5T92 - chains A and B; structure by X-ray diffraction, 2.22 A resolution.

== Chain A (and B) ==
Name: Estrogen receptor
Source organism: Homo sapiens
Notes: chain B of this document is another copy of the same molecule, construct and numbering; everything in this record applies to it too
Reference sequence: P03372 (ESR1_HUMAN); residues 301-553 here = UniProt positions 301-553
Amino-acid sequence (254 residues; each row starts with the number of its first residue):
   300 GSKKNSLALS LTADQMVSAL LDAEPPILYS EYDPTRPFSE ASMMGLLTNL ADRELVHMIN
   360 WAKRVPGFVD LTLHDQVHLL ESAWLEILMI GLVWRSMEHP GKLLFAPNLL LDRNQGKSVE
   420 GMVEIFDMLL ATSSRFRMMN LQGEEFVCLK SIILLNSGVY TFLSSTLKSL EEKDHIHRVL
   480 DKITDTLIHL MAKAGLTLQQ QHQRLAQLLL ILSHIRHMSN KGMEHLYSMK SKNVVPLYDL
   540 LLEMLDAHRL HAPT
Disordered / not traced: 300-309, 330-337, 411-419, 458-473, 526-553 (chain B: 300-306, 330-342, 413-420, 457-472, 527-553)
Differences from the reference sequence: expression tag (300); conflict Ser381 (Cys in P03372), Ser417 (Cys in P03372), Ser530 (Cys in P03372)
Residues lining bound ligands: 77W ((2E)-3-{4-[(1R)-2-(4-fluorophenyl)-6-hydroxy-1-methyl-1,2,3,4-tetrahydroisoquinolin-1-yl]phenyl}prop-2-enoic acid): Leu346, Thr347, Leu349, Ala350, Asp351, Glu353, Trp383, Leu384, Leu387, Met388, Leu391, Arg394, Phe404, Met421, Ile424, Phe425, Leu428, Gly521, His524, Leu525

== Interface between chain A and chain B ==
Residue-residue contacts (48):
  Arg434(A) - His476(B)  hydrogen bond
  Ile451(A) - Leu509(B)  hydrophobic
  Asn455(A) - Leu509(B)
  Asn455(A) - Ser512(B)
  Asn455(A) - His513(B)  hydrogen bond (backbone-side chain)
  His476(A) - Arg434(B)  hydrogen bond
  Asp480(A) - Gln502(B)
  Asp480(A) - Gln506(B)  hydrogen bond
  Thr483(A) - His501(B)
  Thr483(A) - Ala505(B)
  Asp484(A) - Gln498(B)
  Asp484(A) - His501(B)  salt bridge
  Asp484(A) - Gln502(B)  hydrogen bond
  Ile487(A) - His501(B)
  Leu497(A) - Leu497(B)  hydrophobic
  His501(A) - Thr483(B)
  His501(A) - Asp484(B)  salt bridge
  His501(A) - Ile487(B)
  His501(A) - Leu504(B)
  Gln502(A) - Asp480(B)
  Gln502(A) - Thr483(B)
  Gln502(A) - Asp484(B)  hydrogen bond
  Leu504(A) - His501(B)
  Ala505(A) - Thr483(B)
  Ala505(A) - Leu508(B)  hydrophobic
  Gln506(A) - Asp480(B)  hydrogen bond
  Leu508(A) - Ala505(B)  hydrophobic
  Leu508(A) - Leu509(B)  hydrophobic
  Leu509(A) - Ile451(B)  hydrophobic
  Leu509(A) - Asn455(B)  hydrogen bond (backbone-side chain)
  Leu509(A) - Leu508(B)  hydrophobic
  Leu509(A) - Leu511(B)  hydrophobic
  Leu511(A) - Leu509(B)  hydrophobic
  Leu511(A) - Ser512(B)
  Ser512(A) - Leu511(B)
  Ser512(A) - Ser512(B)
  Ser512(A) - Arg515(B)
  His513(A) - Asn455(B)  hydrogen bond (side chain-backbone)
  His513(A) - Arg515(B)  hydrogen bond
  Arg515(A) - Ser512(B)
  Arg515(A) - His513(B)  hydrogen bond
  Arg515(A) - His516(B)
  His516(A) - Arg515(B)
  His516(A) - Asn519(B)  hydrogen bond
  Asn519(A) - His516(B)  hydrogen bond
  Asn519(A) - Asn519(B)  hydrogen bond
  Asn519(A) - Lys520(B)
  Glu523(A) - Glu523(B)
Also at the interface, not in a pair above, chain A (25 interface residues in all): Leu479, Gln498
Also at the interface, not in a pair above, chain B (26 interface residues in all): Leu479

== In short ==
Chain A and chain B form an interface of 25 and 26 residues respectively; the contacts include 14 hydrogen
bonds and 2 salt bridges. Among the polar pairs are Asp484(A)-His501(B), Arg434(A)-His476(B) and
Asn455(A)-His513(B). Ligands of chain A: compound 77W.
Chain A and chain B are both Estrogen receptor (Homo sapiens); the structure, ESTROGEN RECEPTOR ALPHA LIGAND
BINDING DOMAIN IN COMPLEX WITH (2E)-3-{4-[(1R)-2-(4-fluorophenyl)-6-hydroxy-1-methy l-1,2,3,4-
tetrahydroisoquinolin-1-yl]phenyl}prop-2-enoic acid, was determined by X-ray diffraction (same publication as
5T97).
